Entry 8Z69 (X-ray diffraction, 1.77 A resolution); this record covers chains C and D of the 4 polymer chains in the assembly.

# Chain C (and D)
Name: Brd2_human
From: Homo sapiens
Notes: chain D of this document is another copy of the same molecule, construct and numbering; everything in this record applies to it too
UniProtKB: P25440 (BRD2_HUMAN), isoform P25440-4; residues 344-455 here correspond to UniProt positions 224-335 (UniProt number = residue number - 120)
Amino-acid sequence (136 residues; each row starts with the number of its first residue):
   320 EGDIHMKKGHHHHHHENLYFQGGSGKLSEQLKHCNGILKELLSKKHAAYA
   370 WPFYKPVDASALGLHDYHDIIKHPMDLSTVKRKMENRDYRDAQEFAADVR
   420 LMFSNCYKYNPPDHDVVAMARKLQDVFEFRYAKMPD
Unresolved in the structure: 320-345, 455
Differences from the reference sequence: expression tag (320-343)
Ligand contacts: A1L0Y (7-(2-(4-fluoro-2,6-dimethylphenoxy)-5-(2-hydroxypropan-2-yl)phenyl)-5-methyl-2-(2-phenyl-1H-imidazol-5-yl)furo[3,2-c]pyridin-4(5H)-one): Trp-370, Pro-371, Phe-372, Pro-375, Val-376, Asp-377, Leu-381, Leu-383, Cys-425, Tyr-428, Asn-429, Pro-430, His-433, Asp-434, Val-435, Met-438

# Chain C / chain D interface
Pairs across the interface (8; chain C residue first):
  Lys-358(C) with Glu-404(D), salt bridge
  Leu-361(C) with Arg-401(D), hydrogen bond (backbone-side chain)
  Ser-362(C) with Arg-401(D)
  Lys-363(C) with Arg-401(D); Asn-405(D); Asp-407(D), salt bridge
  Lys-364(C) with Asn-405(D)
  Tyr-373(C) with Arg-401(D), hydrogen bond
Also at the interface, not in a pair above, chain C (7 interface residues in all): Ala-366
Also at the interface, not in a pair above, chain D (6 interface residues in all): Lys-400, Lys-402

# Overview
The interface between chain C and chain D involves 7 residues on one side and 6 on the other, with 2 hydrogen
bonds and 2 salt bridges. Among the polar pairs are Lys-358(C)/Glu-404(D), Lys-363(C)/Asp-407(D) and
Leu-361(C)/Arg-401(D). Bound to chain C: compound A1L0Y.
Both chains are Brd2_human (Homo sapiens). Entry 8Z69 (Crystal Structure of the second bromodomain of human
BRD2 BD2 in complex with the inhibitor Y13195) was determined by X-ray diffraction together with 8ZM8, 8ZMB
and 8ZMQ from the same study.
